PDB entry 2NW9 | X-ray diffraction, 1.80 A resolution | chains A and B

# Chain A (and B)
Name: Tryptophan 2,3-dioxygenase
Source organism: Xanthomonas campestris pv. campestris
Notes: chain B of this document is another copy of the same molecule, construct and numbering; everything in this record applies to it too
UniProtKB: Q8PDA8 (Q8PDA8_XANCP); numbering as in UniProt (aligned over 1-298)
Sequence (306 residues; numbered 1 to 306; the number before each row is that of its first residue):
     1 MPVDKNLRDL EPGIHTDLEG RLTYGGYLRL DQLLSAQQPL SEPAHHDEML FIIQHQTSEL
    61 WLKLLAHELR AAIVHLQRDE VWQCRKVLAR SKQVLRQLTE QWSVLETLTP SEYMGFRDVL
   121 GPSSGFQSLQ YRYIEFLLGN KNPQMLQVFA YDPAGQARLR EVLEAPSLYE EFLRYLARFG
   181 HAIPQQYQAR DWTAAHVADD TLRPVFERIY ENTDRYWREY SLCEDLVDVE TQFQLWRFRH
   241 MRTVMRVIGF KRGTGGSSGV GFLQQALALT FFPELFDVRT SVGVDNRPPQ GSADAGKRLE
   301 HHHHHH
Unresolved in the structure: 1-19, 285-306 (chain B: 1-16, 251-256, 292-306)
Differences from the reference sequence: expression tag (299-306)
Bound ions: heme Fe near H240 (its only coordinating residue here)
Ligand contacts:
  - 6-fluoro-L-tryptophan (FT6): F51, H55, Y113, R117, L120, S123, S124, I248, G253, T254
  - heme (HEM): F51, Q54, H55, S58, E59, W102, L105, L108, Y113, S124, G125, F126, S128, Y131, R132, W236, H240, V244, V247, I248, G253, T254, G255, G256, S257, G259, F262, L263, A266
UniProt features mapped onto this chain:
  - binding site (substrate): F51 to H55, Y113, R117, T254
  - binding site (heme): H240
  - mutagenesis: H55 (H55A: Decrease in catalytic efficiency using L-tryptophan, 5-fluoro-D/L-tryptophan, 6-fluoro-D/L-tryptophan, 5-methyl-D/L-tryptophan and 6-methyl-D/L-tryptophan as substrate ...)

# How chain A and chain B interact
Pairs across the interface - 123 pairs, chain A then chain B:
  R21(A) with Q38(B), hydrogen bond (side chain-backbone); L40(B)
  L22(A) with V119(B); G121(B)
  Y24(A) with H55(B); E59(B), hydrogen bond; S124(B); G125(B); Q127(B); S128(B)
  Y27(A) with L40(B), hydrophobic; E48(B), hydrogen bond; F51(B); I52(B); L120(B)
  L28(A) with A36(B); H55(B); Q56(B), hydrogen bond (backbone-side chain)
  R29(A) with A36(B); Q38(B), hydrogen bond
  L30(A) with E59(B)
  Q32(A) with Q32(B); S35(B), hydrogen bond; A36(B)
  L33(A) with L33(B), hydrophobic; Q56(B)
  L34(A) with E59(B); K63(B), hydrogen bond (backbone-side chain); Q130(B)
  S35(A) with Q32(B), hydrogen bond
  A36(A) with L28(B); R29(B); Q32(B)
  Q37(A) with L60(B); K63(B)
  Q38(A) with R29(B)
  L40(A) with L22(B), hydrophobic; Y27(B), hydrophobic
  H46(A) with H67(B), hydrogen bond (backbone-side chain); E68(B), salt bridge; A71(B)
  D47(A) with R90(B), salt bridge
  E48(A) with Y27(B), hydrogen bond
  M49(A) with H67(B)
  L50(A) with L64(B), hydrophobic; R90(B)
  F51(A) with Y27(B)
  I52(A) with Y27(B)
  I53(A) with L60(B)
  Q54(A) with W61(B)
  H55(A) with Y24(B); L28(B)
  Q56(A) with L28(B), hydrogen bond (side chain-backbone); L33(B); L60(B)
  T57(A) with T57(B); L60(B); W61(B)
  E59(A) with Y24(B), hydrogen bond; L30(B)
  L60(A) with Q37(B); I53(B); Q56(B); T57(B); L60(B), hydrophobic
  W61(A) with I53(B), hydrophobic; Q54(B); T57(B); Q101(B); V104(B), hydrophobic
  K63(A) with L34(B), hydrogen bond (side chain-backbone); Q37(B)
  L64(A) with L50(B), hydrophobic
  H67(A) with H46(B), hydrogen bond (side chain-backbone); M49(B)
  E68(A) with H46(B), salt bridge
  A71(A) with H46(B)
  K86(A) with T107(B), hydrogen bond (side chain-backbone); T109(B); E112(B), salt bridge
  R90(A) with D47(B), salt bridge; L50(B); T107(B), hydrogen bond; L108(B); E112(B), salt bridge
  Q93(A) with S103(B); V104(B); T107(B)
  V94(A) with V104(B), hydrophobic
  R96(A) with E100(B), salt bridge; S103(B), hydrogen bond
  Q97(A) with E100(B); Q101(B), hydrogen bond (side chain-backbone); V104(B)
  E100(A) with R96(B), salt bridge; Q97(B)
  Q101(A) with W61(B); Q97(B), hydrogen bond (backbone-side chain)
  S103(A) with Q93(B); R96(B), hydrogen bond
  V104(A) with W61(B), hydrophobic; Q93(B); V94(B), hydrophobic; Q97(B)
  T107(A) with K86(B), hydrogen bond (backbone-side chain); R90(B), hydrogen bond
  L108(A) with R90(B)
  E112(A) with K86(B), salt bridge; R90(B), salt bridge
  V119(A) with L22(B)
  L120(A) with L22(B); Y27(B)
  P122(A) with R21(B)
  S123(A) with L22(B); T23(B); Y24(B)
  S124(A) with Y24(B)
  Q127(A) with T23(B); Y24(B), hydrogen bond (side chain-backbone)
  S128(A) with Y24(B)
  Q130(A) with L34(B)
  Y151(A) with D17(B); L18(B), hydrophobic
Other interface residues (no listed pair), chain A (61 interface residues in all): V87, T109, G125, V148
Other interface residues (no listed pair), chain B (62 interface residues in all): P122, S123

# Overview
61 residues of chain A face 62 of chain B across their interface; the contacts include 23 hydrogen bonds and
10 salt bridges. Polar contacts include H46(A)-E68(B), D47(A)-R90(B) and K86(A)-E112(B). Chain A binds
6-fluoro-L-tryptophan and heme.
Both chains are Tryptophan 2,3-dioxygenase (Xanthomonas campestris pv. campestris). Entry 2NW9 (Crystal
Structure of Tryptophan 2,3-dioxygenase (TDO) from Xanthomonas campestris in complex with ferrous heme and
6-fluoro-tryptophan. ...) was determined by X-ray diffraction (same publication as 2NW7 and 2NWB).
